4E79 - chains B and C of the 3 polymer chains in the assembly; structure by X-ray diffraction, 2.66 A resolution.

Chain B (and C):
Protein: UDP-3-O-acylglucosamine N-acyltransferase
From: Acinetobacter baumannii
Notes: EC 2.3.1.-; chain C of this document is another copy of the same molecule, construct and numbering; everything in this record applies to it too
UniProtKB: B0VMV2 (LPXD_ACIBS); residues 4-357 here correspond to UniProt positions 2-355 (UniProt number = residue number - 2)
Chain sequence (357 residues; row label = number of the first residue in the row):
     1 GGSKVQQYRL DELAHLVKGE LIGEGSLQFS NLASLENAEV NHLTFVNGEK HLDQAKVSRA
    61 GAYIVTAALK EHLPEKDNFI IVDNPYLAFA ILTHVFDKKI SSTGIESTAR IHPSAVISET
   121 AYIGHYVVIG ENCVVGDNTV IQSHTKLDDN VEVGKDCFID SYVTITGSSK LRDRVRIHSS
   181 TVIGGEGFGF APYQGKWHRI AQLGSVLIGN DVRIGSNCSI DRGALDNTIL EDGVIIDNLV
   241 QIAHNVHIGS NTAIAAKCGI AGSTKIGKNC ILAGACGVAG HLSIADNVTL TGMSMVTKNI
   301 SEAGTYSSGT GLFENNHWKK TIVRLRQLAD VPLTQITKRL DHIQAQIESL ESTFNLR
Unresolved in the structure: 1-5, 356-357 (chain C: 1-4, 353-357)
Differences from the reference sequence: expression tag (1-3)

Interface between chain B and chain C:
Contacting residue pairs - 125 pairs, chain B then chain C:
  Asn-31(B) / Leu-203(C)
  Leu-32(B) / Leu-203(C)  hydrophobic
  Leu-32(B) / Leu-225(C)
  Ala-33(B) / Leu-225(C)
  Ser-34(B) / Leu-225(C)
  Ser-34(B) / Asp-226(C)  hydrogen bond
  Asn-37(B) / Asp-226(C)  hydrogen bond
  Tyr-86(B) / Ile-200(C)
  Leu-87(B) / Tyr-193(C)  hydrophobic
  Leu-87(B) / His-198(C)
  Phe-89(B) / Leu-225(C)  hydrophobic
  Ala-90(B) / Ala-191(C)  hydrophobic
  Ala-90(B) / His-198(C)
  Ala-90(B) / Arg-199(C)
  Ala-90(B) / Ile-200(C)  hydrophobic
  Ile-91(B) / His-198(C)
  Thr-93(B) / Ile-200(C)
  Thr-93(B) / Ala-201(C)  hydrogen bond (side chain-backbone)
  Thr-93(B) / Leu-203(C)
  His-94(B) / Arg-199(C)  hydrogen bond (side chain-backbone)
  His-94(B) / Ala-201(C)
  Phe-96(B) / Leu-203(C)
  Asp-97(B) / Arg-199(C)  salt bridge
  Asp-97(B) / Ala-201(C)
  Asp-97(B) / Leu-203(C)
  Thr-108(B) / Arg-110(C)
  His-125(B) / Arg-110(C)
  Tyr-126(B) / Thr-108(C)  hydrogen bond (side chain-backbone)
  Tyr-126(B) / Tyr-126(C)  hydrophobic
  Gln-142(B) / Lys-146(C)
  Ser-143(B) / Lys-146(C)
  His-144(B) / Tyr-126(C)  hydrogen bond (side chain-backbone)
  His-144(B) / Val-128(C)
  His-144(B) / His-144(C)
  Asp-160(B) / Lys-146(C)  salt bridge
  Ser-161(B) / Lys-146(C)  hydrogen bond
  Tyr-162(B) / His-144(C)  hydrogen bond (side chain-backbone)
  Tyr-162(B) / Thr-145(C)
  Tyr-162(B) / Lys-146(C)  hydrogen bond (side chain-backbone)
  Tyr-162(B) / Tyr-162(C)
  Tyr-162(B) / Val-163(C)  hydrogen bond (side chain-backbone)
  Tyr-162(B) / Thr-164(C)
  Arg-176(B) / Glu-186(C)  salt bridge
  Arg-176(B) / Arg-199(C)
  His-178(B) / Glu-186(C)
  Ser-179(B) / Thr-164(C)  hydrogen bond
  Ser-179(B) / Val-182(C)
  Ser-180(B) / Ser-180(C)  hydrogen bond
  Ser-180(B) / Asn-217(C)
  Arg-213(B) / Glu-186(C)  hydrogen bond (side chain-backbone)
  Arg-213(B) / Gly-187(C)
  Arg-213(B) / Phe-188(C)
  Arg-213(B) / Phe-190(C)
  Ser-216(B) / Val-182(C)
  Ser-216(B) / Ser-219(C)  hydrogen bond
  Asn-217(B) / Ser-180(C)
  Asn-217(B) / Asn-217(C)
  Asn-217(B) / Cys-218(C)  hydrogen bond (side chain-backbone)
  Asn-217(B) / Ser-219(C)  hydrogen bond
  Ile-235(B) / Phe-188(C)  hydrophobic
  Ile-235(B) / Phe-190(C)  hydrophobic
  Ile-235(B) / Trp-197(C)
  Ile-236(B) / Phe-188(C)
  Asp-237(B) / Phe-188(C)
  Asn-238(B) / Ser-219(C)
  Asn-238(B) / Asp-221(C)  hydrogen bond
  Asn-238(B) / Gln-241(C)  hydrogen bond
  Leu-239(B) / Asn-217(C)
  Leu-239(B) / Leu-239(C)  hydrophobic
  Leu-239(B) / Val-240(C)
  Leu-239(B) / Gln-241(C)
  Asn-251(B) / Lys-196(C)
  Asn-251(B) / Trp-197(C)  hydrogen bond (backbone-side chain)
  Ala-253(B) / Trp-197(C)  hydrophobic
  Ala-256(B) / Gln-241(C)
  Met-293(B) / Gly-277(C)
  Met-293(B) / Met-295(C)  hydrophobic
  Gly-309(B) / Met-295(C)
  Thr-310(B) / Met-295(C)
  Thr-310(B) / Ser-308(C)
  Thr-310(B) / Gly-309(C)  hydrogen bond (side chain-backbone)
  Gly-311(B) / Met-295(C)
  Gly-311(B) / Ser-307(C)
  Gly-311(B) / Ser-308(C)  hydrogen bond (backbone-side chain)
  Leu-312(B) / Ser-294(C)
  Leu-312(B) / Met-295(C)
  Leu-312(B) / Val-296(C)  hydrophobic
  Leu-312(B) / Ile-300(C)  hydrophobic
  Leu-312(B) / Tyr-306(C)  hydrophobic
  Leu-312(B) / Ser-307(C)
  Leu-312(B) / Ser-308(C)
  Phe-313(B) / Tyr-306(C)
  Phe-313(B) / Ser-307(C)  hydrogen bond (backbone-backbone)
  Glu-314(B) / Thr-305(C)
  Glu-314(B) / Tyr-306(C)
  Asn-315(B) / Thr-305(C)  hydrogen bond (backbone-backbone)
  Asn-315(B) / Ser-307(C)  hydrogen bond
  Trp-318(B) / Ser-307(C)
  Trp-318(B) / Ser-308(C)
  Trp-318(B) / Gly-309(C)  hydrogen bond (side chain-backbone)
  Ile-322(B) / Gly-309(C)
  Ile-322(B) / Thr-310(C)
  Leu-325(B) / Thr-321(C)
  Arg-326(B) / Leu-312(C)  hydrogen bond (side chain-backbone)
  Arg-326(B) / Phe-313(C)
  Arg-326(B) / His-317(C)
  Leu-328(B) / Arg-324(C)
  Ala-329(B) / His-317(C)
  Ala-329(B) / Thr-321(C)
  Ala-329(B) / Arg-324(C)
  Val-331(B) / Arg-324(C)  hydrogen bond (backbone-side chain)
  Pro-332(B) / Arg-324(C)
  Leu-333(B) / Arg-324(C)
  Leu-333(B) / Gln-327(C)
  Thr-334(B) / Gln-327(C)
  Thr-337(B) / Arg-339(C)
  Leu-340(B) / Arg-339(C)
  Leu-340(B) / Leu-340(C)  hydrophobic
  Leu-340(B) / Ile-343(C)  hydrophobic
  Asp-341(B) / Arg-339(C)  salt bridge
  Gln-344(B) / Arg-339(C)  hydrogen bond
  Gln-344(B) / His-342(C)
  Gln-344(B) / Ile-343(C)
  Gln-344(B) / Gln-346(C)  hydrogen bond
  Ile-347(B) / Gln-346(C)
Also at the interface, not in a pair above, chain B (71 interface residues in all): Glu-36, Phe-45, Gly-233, Thr-252, Ile-254, Lys-257, Asn-269, Ile-271, Lys-298, Ile-343
Also at the interface, not in a pair above, chain C (66 interface residues in all): Pro-192, Gly-195, Ala-275, Thr-291, Met-293, Gly-311, Lys-320, Leu-325, Arg-326, Pro-332

Summary:
The interface between chain B and chain C involves 71 residues on one side and 66 on the other, with 29
hydrogen bonds and 4 salt bridges. Polar pairs include Asp-97(B)/Arg-199(C), Asp-160(B)/Lys-146(C) and
Arg-176(B)/Glu-186(C).
Chain B and chain C are both UDP-3-O-acylglucosamine N-acyltransferase (Acinetobacter baumannii); the
structure, Structure of LpxD from Acinetobacter baumannii at 2.66A resolution (P4322 form), was determined by
X-ray diffraction together with 4E75 from the same study.
